Entry 2V8Q (X-ray diffraction, 2.10 A resolution); this record covers chains B and E of the 3 polymer chains in the assembly.

Chain B:
Molecule: 5'-amp-activated protein kinase subunit beta-2
Source organism: Homo sapiens
UniProt: O43741 (AAKB2_HUMAN); residue numbers follow UniProt; this construct covers 187-272
Chain sequence (87 residues; each row starts with the number of its first residue):
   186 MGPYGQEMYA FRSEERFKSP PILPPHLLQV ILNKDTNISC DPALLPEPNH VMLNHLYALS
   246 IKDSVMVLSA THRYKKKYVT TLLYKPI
Disordered / not traced: 186-189, 223-232
UniProt features mapped onto this chain:
  - mutagenesis: His235 (H235A: Results in an AMPK enzyme that is activable by phosphorylation but has significantly increased rate of dephosphorylation in phosphatase assays)

Chain E:
Molecule: 5'-amp-activated protein kinase subunit gamma-1
Source organism: Rattus norvegicus
UniProt: P80385 (AAKG1_RAT); residue numbers follow UniProt; this construct covers 1-330
Chain sequence (330 residues; row label = number of the first residue in the row):
     1 MESVAAESAP APENEHSQET PESNSSVYTT FMKSHRCYDL IPTSSKLVVF DTSLQVKKAF
    61 FALVTNGVRA APLWDSKKQS FVGMLTITDF INILHRYYKS ALVQIYELEE HKIETWREVY
   121 LQDSFKPLVC ISPNASLFDA VSSLIRNKIH RLPVIDPESG NTLYILTHKR ILKFLKLFIT
   181 EFPKPEFMSK SLEELQIGTY ANIAMVRTTT PVYVALGIFV QHRVSALPVV DEKGRVVDIY
   241 SKFDVINLAA EKTYNNLDVS VTKALQHRSH YFEGVLKCYL HETLEAIINR LVEAEVHRLV
   301 VVDEHDVVKG IVSLSDILQA LVLTGGEKKP
Disordered / not traced: 1-22, 327-330
Small-molecule neighbours:
  - adenosine monophosphate (AMP), molecule 1: Arg69, Lys169, Ile239, Ser241, Phe243, Asp244, Arg268, Phe272, Gly274, Val275, Leu276, Val296, His297, Arg298, Leu299, Val300
  - adenosine monophosphate (AMP), molecule 2: Met84, Thr86, Thr88, Asp89, Pro127, Leu128, Val129, Lys148, Ile149, His150, Arg151, Leu152, Pro153, Lys242
  - adenosine monophosphate (AMP), molecule 3: His150, Gly198, Thr199, Asn202, Ile203, Ala204, Arg223, Val224, Ser225, Ala226, Leu227, Pro228, His297, Ile311, Ser313, Ser315, Asp316
UniProt features mapped onto this chain:
  - motif: Leu137 to Glu158 (AMPK pseudosubstrate)
  - binding site (ADP): Arg69, Met84 to Asp89, Val129, His150, Arg151, Lys169, Ser241 to Asp244, Arg268, Leu276, His297, Arg298
  - binding site (AMP): Arg69, Met84 to Asp89, Val129, His150, Arg151, Lys169, Thr199, Ala204, Ser225, Ala226, Ser241 to Asp244, Arg268, Leu276, His297, Arg298, Ser313 to Asp316
  - binding site (ATP): Arg69, Met84 to Asp89, Val129, His150, Arg151, Lys169, Ser241 to Asp244, Arg268, Leu276, His297, Arg298
  - modified residue: Ser260 (Phosphoserine), Thr262 (Phosphothreonine), Ser269 (Phosphoserine)

How chain B and chain E interact:
Pairs across the interface - 38 pairs, chain B then chain E:
  Asp248(B) with Lys58(E), hydrogen bond (backbone-side chain)
  Tyr259(B) with Tyr38(E), hydrophobic; Pro133(E); Asp156(E); Leu163(E), hydrophobic
  Lys260(B) with Tyr38(E); Asn134(E)
  Lys261(B) with Tyr38(E), hydrogen bond (backbone-side chain)
  Lys262(B) with Tyr38(E), hydrogen bond (side chain-backbone); Ile41(E), hydrogen bond (side chain-backbone); Pro42(E); Thr43(E)
  Tyr263(B) with Thr43(E), hydrogen bond (backbone-backbone); Ser44(E); Ser45(E), hydrogen bond (backbone-backbone)
  Val264(B) with Ser45(E); Leu47(E), hydrophobic; Leu163(E)
  Thr265(B) with Ser45(E), hydrogen bond (backbone-backbone); Lys46(E); Leu47(E), hydrogen bond (backbone-backbone)
  Thr266(B) with Leu47(E); Val49(E)
  Leu267(B) with Leu47(E), hydrogen bond (backbone-backbone); Val48(E); Val49(E), hydrogen bond (backbone-backbone); Asn66(E)
  Leu268(B) with Val49(E); Asp51(E)
  Tyr269(B) with Val48(E), hydrophobic; Val49(E), hydrogen bond (backbone-backbone); Phe50(E), hydrophobic; Asp51(E), hydrogen bond (backbone-backbone); Leu54(E), hydrophobic; Ala62(E), hydrophobic; Asn66(E), hydrogen bond
  Pro271(B) with Ser53(E); Leu54(E), hydrophobic
Other interface residues (no listed pair), chain B (17 interface residues in all): Asp220, Asn222, Val250, Lys270
Other interface residues (no listed pair), chain E (26 interface residues in all): Asp39, Thr65, Gly67, Thr162, His270

In short:
17 residues of chain B and 26 residues of chain E are in contact; the contacts include 13 hydrogen bonds.
Polar pairs include Asp248(B)-Lys58(E), Lys261(B)-Tyr38(E) and Lys262(B)-Tyr38(E). Ligands of chain E: 3
copies of adenosine monophosphate.
Chain B is 5'-amp-activated protein kinase subunit beta-2 (Homo sapiens) and chain E is 5'-amp-activated
protein kinase subunit gamma-1 (Rattus norvegicus); the structure, Crystal structure of the regulatory
fragment of mammalian AMPK in complexes with AMP, was determined by X-ray diffraction together with 2V92 and
2V9J from the same study.
